Entry 6BHX (X-ray diffraction, 2.94 A resolution); this record covers chains B and E of the 5 polymer chains in the assembly.

# Chain B
Molecule: Single-stranded DNA-binding protein A
Organism: Bacillus subtilis (strain 168)
UniProtKB: P37455 (SSBA_BACSU); residues 1-116 here = UniProt positions 1-116
Sequence (132 residues; numbered -15 to 116; the number before each row is that of its first residue; numbers below 1 keep their minus sign (His-15 is residue -15)):
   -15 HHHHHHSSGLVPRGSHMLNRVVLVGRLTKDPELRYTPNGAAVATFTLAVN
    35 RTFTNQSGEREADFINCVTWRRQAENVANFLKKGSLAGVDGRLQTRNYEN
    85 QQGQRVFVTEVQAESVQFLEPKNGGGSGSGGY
Not modelled in the structure: -15 to -3, 38-44, 84, 104-116
Differences from the reference sequence: expression tag (-15 to 0)
Swiss-Prot annotation at these positions:
  - modified residue: Tyr82 (Phosphotyrosine)
What the authors report for this chain:
  - binding site for the 30-nt DNA strand (chain E): His0, Tyr19, Asn34, Phe37, Phe48, Asn50, Arg55, Arg56, Gln57, Asn60, Val100, Phe102

# Chain E
Molecule: 30-nt DNA strand
Sequence (30 nucleotides; row label = number of the first residue in the row):
     1 TTTTTTTTTTTTTTTTTTTTTTTTTTTTTT
Not modelled in the structure: 5-6, 14-30

# How chain B and chain E interact
Pairs across the interface (17):
  Arg10(B) with DT3(E), base contact; DT4(E), sugar contact
  Leu11(B) with DT3(E), sugar contact
  Thr12(B) with DT2(E), sugar contact; DT3(E), sugar contact
  Lys13(B) with DT1(E), base contact
  Thr30(B) with DT2(E), base contact
  Ala32(B) with DT3(E), base contact
  Asn34(B) with DT3(E), base contact
  Arg35(B) with DT8(E), base contact
  Thr36(B) with DT8(E), base contact
  Phe37(B) with DT8(E), hydrogen bond to the base
  Ala46(B) with DT3(E), base contact
  Phe48(B) with DT2(E), stacking on the base; DT3(E), base contact
  Lys67(B) with DT3(E), sugar contact
  Gly68(B) with DT3(E), phosphate contact
Interface residues without a listed pair, chain B (15 interface residues in all): Asn50

# In short
Chain B and chain E form an interface of 15 and 5 residues respectively; the contacts include 1 hydrogen bond
and 1 aromatic stacking contact. The hydrogen-bonded pair is Phe37(B)-DT8(E). From the paper: a binding site
for the 30-nt DNA strand (chain E) at His0(B), Tyr19(B) and Asn34(B) among others.
Here chain B is Single-stranded DNA-binding protein A (Bacillus subtilis (strain 168)) and chain E is a 30-nt
DNA strand. Entry 6BHX (B. subtilis SsbA with DNA) was determined by X-ray diffraction, deposited together
with 6BHW.
